7ZUF - chains L and J of the 22 polymer chains in the assembly; structure by electron microscopy, 10.00 A resolution (very low resolution: no residue pairs are listed; an interface is given only as per-side residue counts).

# Chain L (and J)
Molecule: Major capsid protein
Source organism: Saccharomyces cerevisiae
Notes: chain J of this document is another copy of the same molecule, construct and numbering; everything in this record applies to it too
UniProtKB: Q87026 (GAG_SCVLB); residues 1-697 here = UniProt positions 1-697
Amino-acid sequence (697 residues; numbered 1 to 697; the number before each row is that of its first residue):
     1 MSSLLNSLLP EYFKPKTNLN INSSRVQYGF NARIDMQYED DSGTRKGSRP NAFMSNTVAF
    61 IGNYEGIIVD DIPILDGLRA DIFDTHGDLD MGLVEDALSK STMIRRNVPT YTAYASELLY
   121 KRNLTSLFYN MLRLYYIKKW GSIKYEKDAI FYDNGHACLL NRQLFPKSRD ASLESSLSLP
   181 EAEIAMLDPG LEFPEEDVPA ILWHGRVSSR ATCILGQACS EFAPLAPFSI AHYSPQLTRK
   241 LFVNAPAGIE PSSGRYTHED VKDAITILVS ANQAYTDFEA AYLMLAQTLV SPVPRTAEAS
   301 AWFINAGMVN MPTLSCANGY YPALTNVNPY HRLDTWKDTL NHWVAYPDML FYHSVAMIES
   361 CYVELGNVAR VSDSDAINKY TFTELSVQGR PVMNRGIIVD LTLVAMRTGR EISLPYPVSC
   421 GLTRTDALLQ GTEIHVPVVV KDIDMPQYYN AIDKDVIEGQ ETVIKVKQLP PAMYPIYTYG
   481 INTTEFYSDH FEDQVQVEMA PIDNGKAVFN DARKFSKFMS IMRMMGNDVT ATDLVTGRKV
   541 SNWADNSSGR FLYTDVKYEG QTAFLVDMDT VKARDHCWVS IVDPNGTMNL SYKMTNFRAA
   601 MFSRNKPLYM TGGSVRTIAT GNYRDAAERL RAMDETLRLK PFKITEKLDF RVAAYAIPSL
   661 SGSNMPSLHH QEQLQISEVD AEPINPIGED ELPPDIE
Not modelled in the structure: 659-697

# How chain L and chain J interact
At this resolution (10 A) residue pairs are not listed: 5 residues of chain L and 5 of chain J lie at the interface.

# In short
The chain L/chain J interface involves 5 residues from each chain.
Chain L and chain J are both Major capsid protein (Saccharomyces cerevisiae); the structure, Saccharomyces
cerevisiae L-BC virus, open particle, C5 reconstruction, was determined by electron microscopy (same
publication as 7ZTS, 7QWX and 7QWZ).
